PDB entry 1Y4A | X-ray diffraction, 1.60 A resolution | chains E and I

== Chain E ==
Name: subtilisin BPN'
Source organism: Bacillus amyloliquefaciens
Notes: EC 3.4.21.62; engineered mutation(s): C-terminal 6-His tag
UniProtKB: P00782 (SUBT_BACAM); residues 1-275 here correspond to UniProt positions 108-382 (UniProt number = residue number + 107)
Chain sequence (281 residues; each row starts with the number of its first residue):
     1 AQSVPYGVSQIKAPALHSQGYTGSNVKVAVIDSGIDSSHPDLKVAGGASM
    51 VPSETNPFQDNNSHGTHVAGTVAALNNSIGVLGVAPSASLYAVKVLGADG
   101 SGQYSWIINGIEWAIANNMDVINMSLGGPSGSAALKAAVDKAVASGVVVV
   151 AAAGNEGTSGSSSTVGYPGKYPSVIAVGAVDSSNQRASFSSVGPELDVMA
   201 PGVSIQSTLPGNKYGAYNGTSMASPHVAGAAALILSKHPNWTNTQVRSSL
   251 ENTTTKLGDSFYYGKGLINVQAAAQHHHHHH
Disordered / not traced: 276-281
Sequence notes: expression tag (276-281)
Ion coordination: Ca2+: Gln2, Asp41, Leu75, Asn77, Ile79, Val81; Na+: Ser161 (together with polyethylene glycol (n=34))

== Chain I ==
Name: chymotrypsin inhibitor 2
Source organism: Hordeum vulgare
UniProtKB: Q40059 (Q40059_HORVU); residues 21-83 here correspond to UniProt positions 22-84 (UniProt number = residue number + 1)
Chain sequence (64 residues; numbered 20 to 83; the number before each row is that of its first residue):
    20 MKTEWPELVGKSVEEAKKVILQDKPAAQIIVLPVGTIVTRSYRIDRVRLF
    70 VDRLDNIAQVPRVG
Disordered / not traced: 20
Sequence notes: initiating methionine (20); engineered mutation Arg59 (Met60 in Q40059), Ser60 (Glu61 in Q40059)

== Chain E / chain I interface ==
Contacting residue pairs (42; chain E residue first):
  His64(E) with Thr58(I); Arg59(I); Ser60(I)
  Leu96(E) with Thr58(I)
  Gly100(E) with Val57(I); Thr58(I), hydrogen bond (backbone-backbone)
  Ser101(E) with Thr55(I); Ile56(I)
  Gly102(E) with Thr55(I); Ile56(I), hydrogen bond (backbone-backbone)
  Tyr104(E) with Gly54(I); Thr55(I); Ile56(I)
  Ile107(E) with Ile56(I), hydrophobic
  Ser125(E) with Thr58(I); Arg59(I), hydrogen bond (backbone-backbone)
  Leu126(E) with Ile56(I), hydrophobic; Val57(I); Arg59(I)
  Gly127(E) with Ile56(I); Val57(I), hydrogen bond (backbone-backbone); Arg59(I)
  Gly128(E) with Ile56(I); Arg59(I)
  Pro129(E) with Gln78(I)
  Ala152(E) with Arg59(I)
  Gly154(E) with Arg59(I)
  Asn155(E) with Arg59(I), hydrogen bond (side chain-backbone); Ser60(I), hydrogen bond (side chain-backbone); Tyr61(I)
  Glu156(E) with Arg59(I), salt bridge; Arg81(I), hydrogen bond (backbone-side chain)
  Phe189(E) with Tyr61(I), hydrophobic
  Tyr217(E) with Arg62(I)
  Asn218(E) with Ser60(I); Tyr61(I), hydrogen bond (backbone-backbone)
  Gly219(E) with Arg59(I); Tyr61(I)
  Thr220(E) with Arg59(I), hydrogen bond (backbone-backbone)
  Ser221(E) with Thr58(I); Arg59(I), hydrogen bond (side chain-backbone); Ser60(I), hydrogen bond (side chain-backbone)
Other interface residues (no listed pair), chain E (25 interface residues in all): Gln103, Gly166, Tyr167
Other interface residues (no listed pair), chain I (14 interface residues in all): Leu51, Val53, Arg67

== Summary ==
25 residues of chain E face 14 of chain I across their interface; the contacts include 11 hydrogen bonds and 1
salt bridge. Among the polar pairs are Glu156(E)-Arg59(I), Asn155(E)-Arg59(I) and Asn155(E)-Ser60(I). The Ca2+
site is built by Gln2(E), Asp41(E), Leu75(E), Asn77(E), Ile79(E) and Val81(E).
Chain E is subtilisin BPN' (Bacillus amyloliquefaciens) and chain I is chymotrypsin inhibitor 2 (Hordeum
vulgare); the structure, Crystal structure of the complex of subtilisin BPN' with chymotrypsin inhibitor 2
M59R/E60S mutant, was determined by X-ray diffraction, deposited together with 1Y1K, 1Y33, 1Y34, 1Y3B, 1Y3C,
1Y3D and 3 further entries.
